Entry 8JSM (electron microscopy, 3.30 A resolution); this record covers chains B and E of the 6 polymer chains in the assembly.

Chain B (and E):
Protein: Polymerase cofactor VP35
Organism: Ebola virus
Notes: chain E of this document is another copy of the same molecule, construct and numbering; everything in this record applies to it too
UniProtKB: A0A1C4HDK9 (A0A1C4HDK9_9MONO); numbering as in UniProt (aligned over 1-340)
Amino-acid sequence (340 residues; each row starts with the number of its first residue):
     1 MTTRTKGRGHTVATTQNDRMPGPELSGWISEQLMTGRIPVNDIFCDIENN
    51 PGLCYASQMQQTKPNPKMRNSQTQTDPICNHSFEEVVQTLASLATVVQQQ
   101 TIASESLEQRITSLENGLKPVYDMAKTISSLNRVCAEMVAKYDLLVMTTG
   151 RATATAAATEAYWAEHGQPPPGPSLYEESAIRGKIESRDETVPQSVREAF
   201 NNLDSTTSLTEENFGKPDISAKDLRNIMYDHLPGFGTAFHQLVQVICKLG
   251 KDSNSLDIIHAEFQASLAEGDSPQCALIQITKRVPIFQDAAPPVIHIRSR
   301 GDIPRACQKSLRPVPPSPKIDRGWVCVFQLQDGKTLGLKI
Unresolved in the structure: 1-80 (chain E: 1-79, 147-340)

Chain B / chain E interface:
Pairs across the interface (20; chain B residue first):
  Val86(B) - Glu85(E)
  Gln100(B) - Gln99(E)
  Ile111(B) - Gln109(E)
  Ile111(B) - Arg110(E)
  Glu115(B) - Gln109(E)
  Tyr122(B) - Gly117(E)
  Ala125(B) - Met124(E)  hydrophobic
  Ile128(B) - Met124(E)  hydrophobic
  Asn132(B) - Leu131(E)
  Cys135(B) - Leu131(E)  hydrophobic
  Val139(B) - Cys135(E)  hydrophobic
  Val139(B) - Met138(E)  hydrophobic
  Tyr142(B) - Met138(E)  hydrophobic
  Tyr142(B) - Tyr142(E)  hydrogen bond (backbone-side chain)
  Asp143(B) - Lys141(E)  salt bridge
  Val146(B) - Tyr142(E)
  Gly150(B) - Leu145(E)
  Arg151(B) - Leu144(E)
  Arg151(B) - Leu145(E)
  Thr153(B) - Leu145(E)
Other interface residues (no listed pair), chain B (28 interface residues in all): Phe83, Leu90, Val97, Leu107, Leu118, Met124, Leu131, Ala136, Met138, Leu145, Ala152, Thr155
Other interface residues (no listed pair), chain E (22 interface residues in all): Gln88, Thr95, Ser106, Ser113, Asn116, Thr127, Ile128, Val134, Val146

Overview:
28 residues of chain B face 22 of chain E across their interface; the contacts include 1 hydrogen bond and 1
salt bridge. Polar pairs include Asp143(B)-Lys141(E) and Tyr142(B)-Tyr142(E).
Both chains are Polymerase cofactor VP35 (Ebola virus). Entry 8JSM (The structure of EBOV L-VP35-RNA complex
(conformation 1)) was determined by electron microscopy (same publication as 8JSL and 8JSN).
